6LAB - chains H and J of the 22 polymer chains in the assembly; structure by X-ray diffraction, 3.20 A resolution.

Chain H:
Name: Histone H2B type 1-J
Organism: Homo sapiens
UniProt: P06899 (H2B1J_HUMAN); residues 0-125 here correspond to UniProt positions 1-126 (UniProt number = residue number + 1)
Sequence (126 residues; row label = number of the first residue in the row; numbering starts at 0):
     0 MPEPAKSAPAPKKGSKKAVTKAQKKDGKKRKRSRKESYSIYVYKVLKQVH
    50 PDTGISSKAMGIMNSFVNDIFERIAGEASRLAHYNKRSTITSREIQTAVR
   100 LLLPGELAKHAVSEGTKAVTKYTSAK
Not modelled in the structure: 0-29
Swiss-Prot annotation at these positions:
  - modified residue: Pro1 (N-acetylproline), Glu2 (ADP-ribosyl glutamic acid), Lys5 (N6-(2-hydroxyisobutyryl)lysine), Ser6 (ADP-ribosylserine), Lys11 (N6-(beta-hydroxybutyryl)lysine), Lys12 (N6-(2-hydroxyisobutyryl)lysine), Ser14 (Phosphoserine), Lys15 (N6-acetyllysine), Lys16 (N6-(beta-hydroxybutyryl)lysine), Lys20 (N6-(2-hydroxyisobutyryl)lysine), Lys23 (N6-(2-hydroxyisobutyryl)lysine), Lys24 (N6-(2-hydroxyisobutyryl)lysine), Lys34 (N6-(2-hydroxyisobutyryl)lysine), Glu35 (PolyADP-ribosyl glutamic acid), Ser36 (Phosphoserine), Lys43 (N6-(2-hydroxyisobutyryl)lysine), Lys46 (N6-(2-hydroxyisobutyryl)lysine), Lys57 (N6,N6-dimethyllysine), Arg79 (Dimethylated arginine), Lys85 (N6,N6,N6-trimethyllysine) and 6 more in UniProt
  - glycosylation: Ser112 (O-linked (GlcNAc) serine)
  - cross-link (Glycyl lysine isopeptide (Lys-Gly)): Lys5 (interchain with G-Cter in SUMO2), Lys20 (interchain with G-Cter in SUMO2), Lys34 (interchain with G-Cter in ubiquitin), Lys120 (interchain with G-Cter in ubiquitin)

Chain J:
Molecule: 169-nt DNA strand
Organism: other sequences
Sequence (169 nucleotides; each row starts with the number of its first residue; numbers below 1 keep their minus sign (DG-82 is residue -82)):
   -82 GCTTTTTTTTTTCACAATCCCGGTGCCGAGGCCGCTCAATTGGTCGTAGA
   -32 CAGCTCTAGCACCGCTTAAACGCACGTACGGATTCCGTACGTGCGTTTAA
    18 GCGGTGCTAGAGCTGTCTACGACCAATTGAGCGGCCTCGGCACCGGGATT
    68 GTGAAAAAAAAAAGCTGCA
Bound ions: Ca2+: DG51 (shared with 1 residue of chain I)

Interface between chain H and chain J:
Pairs across the interface (16):
  Arg31(H) - DC-46(J)  salt bridge to the phosphate
  Arg31(H) - DC30(J)  phosphate contact
  Arg31(H) - DT31(J)  salt bridge to the phosphate
  Ser32(H) - DC30(J)  phosphate contact
  Arg33(H) - DC-46(J)  phosphate contact
  Arg33(H) - DA-45(J)  salt bridge to the phosphate
  Tyr42(H) - DG-53(J)  hydrogen bond to the phosphate
  Gly53(H) - DG-53(J)  phosphate contact
  Ile54(H) - DG-53(J)  hydrogen bond to the phosphate
  Ser56(H) - DA-54(J)  phosphate contact
  Arg86(H) - DG-34(J)  phosphate contact
  Arg86(H) - DA-33(J)  salt bridge to the phosphate
  Ser87(H) - DA-35(J)  sugar contact
  Ser87(H) - DG-34(J)  hydrogen bond to the phosphate
  Thr88(H) - DA-35(J)  phosphate contact
  Thr88(H) - DG-34(J)  hydrogen bond to the phosphate
Interface residues without a listed pair, chain H (12 interface residues in all): Glu35, Ser55

In short:
12 residues of chain H and 9 residues of chain J are in contact, with 4 hydrogen bonds and 4 salt bridges.
Among the polar pairs are Tyr42(H)-DG-53(J), Ile54(H)-DG-53(J) and Ser87(H)-DG-34(J).
Chain H is Histone H2B type 1-J (Homo sapiens) and chain J is a 169-nt DNA strand (other sequences); the
structure, 169 bp nucleosome, harboring cohesive DNA termini, assembled with linker histone H1.0, was
determined by X-ray diffraction (same publication as 7COW, 6LER, 6L9Z and 6LA2).
